Entry 4RMG (X-ray diffraction, 1.88 A resolution); this record covers chain A.

== Chain A ==
Protein: NAD-dependent protein deacetylase sirtuin-2
Source organism: Homo sapiens
Notes: EC 3.5.1.-
UniProt: Q8IXJ6 (SIR2_HUMAN); residues 56-356 here = UniProt positions 56-356
Sequence (304 residues; numbered 53 to 356; the number before each row is that of its first residue):
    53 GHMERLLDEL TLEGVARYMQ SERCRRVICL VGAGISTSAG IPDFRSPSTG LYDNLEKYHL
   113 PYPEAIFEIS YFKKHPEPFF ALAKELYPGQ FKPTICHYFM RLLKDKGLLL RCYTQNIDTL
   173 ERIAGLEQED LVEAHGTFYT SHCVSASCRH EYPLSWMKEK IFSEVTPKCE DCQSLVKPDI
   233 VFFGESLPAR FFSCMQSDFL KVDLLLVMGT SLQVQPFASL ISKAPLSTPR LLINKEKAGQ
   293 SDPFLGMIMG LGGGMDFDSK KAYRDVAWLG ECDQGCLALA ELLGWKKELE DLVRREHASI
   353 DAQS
Not modelled in the structure: 53, 100-102, 295-297
Differences from the reference sequence: expression tag (53-55)
Swiss-Prot annotation at these positions:
  - active site: His187 (Proton acceptor)
  - binding site (NAD(+)): Ala85 to Thr89, Asp95 to Arg97, Gln167 to Asp170, Thr262, Ser263, Asn286 to Glu288, Cys324
  - binding site (Zn(2+)): Cys195, Cys200, Cys221, Cys224
  - modified residue (Phosphoserine): Ser100, Ser207
  - mutagenesis: Arg97 (R97A: No effect on deacetylase activity), Ser98 (S98A: Inhibits deacetylase activity), Ser100 (S100A: Reduces deacetylase activity), Glu116 (E116A: Reduces binding for the peptide inhibitor S2iL5), Glu120 (E120A: Reduces binding for the peptide inhibitor S2iL5), Gln167 (Q167A: Reduces deacetylase activity. Inhibits the block of entry to chromosome condensation and subsequent hyperploidy cell formation in response to mitotic stress ...), Asn168 (N168A: Abolishes deacetylation of alpha-tubulin. Inhibits deacetylation of histone H3 at 'Lys-18' ...), Asp170 (D170A/N: Reduces deacetylase activity), His187 (H187Y/A: Inhibits deacetylase activity toward histone, alpha-tubulin, FZR1 and CDC20. No effect on CDK2-dependent phosphorylation ...), Phe244 (F244A: Strongly reduces binding for the peptide inhibitor S2iL5), Gln265 (Q265A: Reduces binding for the peptide inhibitor S2iL5), Ser271 (S271A: Reduces binding for the peptide inhibitor S2iL5), 5 further mutagenesis entries in UniProt
Ion coordination: Zn2+: Cys195, Cys200, Cys221, Cys224
Ligand contacts:
  - SirReal2 (3TE; 2-[(4,6-dimethylpyrimidin-2-yl)sulfanyl]-N-[5-(naphthalen-1-ylmethyl)-1,3-thiazol-2-yl]acetamide): Ile93, Phe96, Ile118, Phe119, Phe131, Leu134, Ala135, Leu138, Tyr139, Pro140, Phe143, Ile169, Asp170, His187, Phe190, Leu206, Ile232, Val233, Phe234
  - NAD (nicotinamide-adenine-dinucleotide): Gly84, Ala85, Gly86, Ser88, Thr89, Ile93, Pro94, Asp95, Phe96, Gln167, Asn168, Ile169, Asp170, His187, Gly261, Thr262, Ser263, Asn286, Lys287, Glu288, Gly322, Glu323, Cys324
What the authors report for this chain:
  - binding site for SirReal2: Ile93, Pro94, Phe131, Leu134, Ala135, Leu138, Tyr139, Pro140, Phe143, Ile169, Phe190, Leu206, Ile232, Val233, Phe234
  - conformationally variable residues (loop rearrangement, side-chain flip): Tyr104, Phe119, Phe131, Lys136 to Phe143, Phe234, Phe235
  - specificity-determining residues: Leu103, Ile118, Leu134, Leu138, Phe143, Thr171, Leu206, Ile213 (from molecular simulation)

== In short ==
Chain A binds SirReal2 and NAD. The Zn2+ site is built by Cys195, Cys200, Cys221 and Cys224. From UniProt:
active-site residue His187, 18 NAD+-binding residues, 4 Zn2+-binding residues and 17 mutagenesis sites. From
the paper: a binding site for SirReal2 at Ile93, Pro94 and Phe131 among others; specificity determinants
Leu103, Ile118 and Leu134 among others.
Chain A is NAD-dependent protein deacetylase sirtuin-2 (Homo sapiens); the structure, Human Sirt2 in complex
with SirReal2 and NAD+, was determined by X-ray diffraction, deposited together with 4RMH, 4RMI and 4RMJ.
